PDB entry 1G0U | X-ray diffraction, 2.40 A resolution | chains T and U of the 28 polymer chains in the assembly

# Chain T
Protein: Proteasome component C1
Organism: Saccharomyces cerevisiae
Notes: EC 3.4.99.46
UniProt: P21242 (PSA3_YEAST); aligned to UniProt positions 1-248 over residues 1-241 (the alignment contains insertions or deletions, so no single offset holds)
Amino-acid sequence (248 residues; row label = number of the first residue in the row; note: 4 numbers in that range are skipped by the numbering (no residue carries them; nothing is unmodelled there); a row labelled like 180A-180F holds insertion residues (180A, then the next letters in order)):
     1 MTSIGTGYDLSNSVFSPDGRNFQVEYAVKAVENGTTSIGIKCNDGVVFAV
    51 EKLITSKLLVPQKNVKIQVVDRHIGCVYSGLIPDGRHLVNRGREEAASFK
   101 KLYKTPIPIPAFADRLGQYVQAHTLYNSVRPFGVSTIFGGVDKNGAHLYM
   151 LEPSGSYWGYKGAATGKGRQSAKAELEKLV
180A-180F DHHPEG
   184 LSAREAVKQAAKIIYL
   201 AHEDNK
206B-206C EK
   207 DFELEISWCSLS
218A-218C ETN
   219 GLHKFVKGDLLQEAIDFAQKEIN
Unresolved in the structure: 1-6
Curated features (UniProtKB/Swiss-Prot):
  - modified residue: Thr2 (N-acetylthreonine)

# Chain U
Protein: Proteasome component C7-alpha
Organism: Saccharomyces cerevisiae
Notes: EC 3.4.99.46
UniProt: P21243 (PSA6_YEAST); the construct lacks a stretch of the UniProt sequence and is renumbered around it, so the offset changes along the chain: -3 to 34 = UniProt 1-38; 35-143 = UniProt 40-148; 144-179 = UniProt 150-185; 186-218 = UniProt 199-231; 1 more segments
Amino-acid sequence (252 residues; row label = number of the first residue in the row; note: 6 numbers in that range are skipped by the numbering (no residue carries them; nothing is unmodelled there); a row labelled like 179A-179E holds insertion residues (179A, then the next letters in order); numbers below 1 keep their minus sign (Met-3 is residue -3)):
    -3 MSGAAAASAAGYDRHITIFSPEGRLYQVEYAFKATNQT
   34A N
    35 INSLAVRGKDCTVVISQKKVPDKLLDPTTVSYIFCISRTIGMVVNGPIPD
    85 ARNAALRAKAEAAEFRYKYGYDMPCDVLAKRMANLSQIYTQRAYMRPLGV
   135 ILTFVSVDE
  143A E
   144 LGPSIYKTDPAGYYVGYKATATGPKQQEITTNLENH
179A-179E FKKSK
180A-180D IDHI
   184 N
184G-184H EE
  184M S
   186 WEKVVEFAITHMIDALGTEFSKNDLEVGVATKD
   220 KFFTLSAENIEERLVAIAEQD
Unresolved in the structure: -3 to 8
Ion coordination: Mg2+ site 1: Thr13, Tyr123, Arg126, Met129; Mg2+ site 2: Ala127, Tyr128

# Chain T / chain U interface
Residue-residue contacts (58; chain T residue first):
  Gly7(T) - His11(U)
  Tyr8(T) - Arg10(U)
  Tyr8(T) - Tyr26(U)
  Ser13(T) - Arg130(U)
  Val14(T) - His11(U)
  Val14(T) - Gln23(U)
  Phe15(T) - Gln23(U)  hydrogen bond (backbone-side chain)
  Phe15(T) - Tyr26(U)
  Phe15(T) - Ala27(U)  hydrophobic
  Phe15(T) - Arg130(U)
  Phe15(T) - Pro131(U)
  Phe15(T) - Gly133(U)
  Ser16(T) - Tyr26(U)
  Pro17(T) - Tyr26(U)  hydrophobic
  Gly19(T) - Tyr26(U)
  Gly19(T) - Ala30(U)
  Gly19(T) - Gln33(U)  hydrogen bond (backbone-side chain)
  Lys41(T) - Asp60(U)  salt bridge
  Gln118(T) - Arg86(U)  hydrogen bond (side chain-backbone)
  Gln118(T) - Asn87(U)
  Gln118(T) - Leu90(U)
  Gln121(T) - Pro83(U)
  Gln121(T) - Asp84(U)
  Gln121(T) - Asn87(U)  hydrogen bond
  Gln121(T) - Leu132(U)
  Thr124(T) - Arg130(U)  hydrogen bond (backbone-side chain)
  Leu125(T) - Tyr128(U)
  Leu125(T) - Arg130(U)
  Leu125(T) - Leu132(U)  hydrophobic
  Tyr126(T) - Tyr128(U)
  Tyr126(T) - Met129(U)  hydrophobic
  Ser154(T) - Pro83(U)
  Gly155(T) - Pro83(U)
  Ser156(T) - Ile82(U)
  Ser156(T) - Pro83(U)
  Tyr157(T) - Arg86(U)  hydrogen bond (backbone-side chain)
  Trp158(T) - Leu59(U)  hydrophobic
  Trp158(T) - Thr63(U)
  Trp158(T) - Val64(U)  hydrophobic
  Trp158(T) - Tyr66(U)
  Trp158(T) - Ile82(U)  hydrophobic
  Trp158(T) - Arg86(U)
  Gly159(T) - Leu59(U)
  Gly159(T) - Asp60(U)  hydrogen bond (backbone-backbone)
  Gly159(T) - Thr63(U)  hydrogen bond (backbone-side chain)
  Tyr160(T) - Leu58(U)
  Tyr160(T) - Leu59(U)
  Tyr160(T) - Asp60(U)
  Lys161(T) - Leu58(U)  hydrogen bond (backbone-backbone)
  Lys161(T) - Leu59(U)
  Gly162(T) - Leu58(U)
  Lys173(T) - Asp56(U)  salt bridge
  Lys173(T) - Leu58(U)
  Leu176(T) - Leu58(U)  hydrophobic
  Glu177(T) - Lys57(U)
  Glu177(T) - Leu58(U)
  Val180(T) - Leu58(U)  hydrophobic
  Asp180A(T) - Lys57(U)  salt bridge
Other interface residues (no listed pair), chain T (29 interface residues in all): Asp114
Other interface residues (no listed pair), chain U (29 interface residues in all): Pro61, Ser65

# Overview
Chain T and chain U each contribute 29 residues to their interface, with 9 hydrogen bonds and 3 salt bridges.
Polar pairs include Lys41(T)-Asp60(U), Lys173(T)-Asp56(U) and Asp180A(T)-Lys57(U). The Mg2+ site 1 is built by
Thr13(U), Tyr123(U), Arg126(U) and Met129(U).
Chain T is Proteasome component C1 and chain U is Proteasome component C7-alpha, both from Saccharomyces
cerevisiae; the structure, A gated channel into the proteasome core particle, was determined by X-ray
diffraction.
